Entry 4RIC (X-ray diffraction, 2.80 A resolution); this record covers chains A and Y of the 4 polymer chains in the assembly.

[Chain A]
Protein: Fanconi-associated nuclease 1
From: Homo sapiens
Notes: EC 3.1.21.-, 3.1.4.1
UniProtKB: Q9Y2M0 (FAN1_HUMAN); numbering as in UniProt; present here: 370-509, 519-1009
Chain sequence (631 residues; each row starts with the number of its first residue; note: 9 numbers in that range are skipped by the numbering (no residue carries them; nothing is unmodelled there)):
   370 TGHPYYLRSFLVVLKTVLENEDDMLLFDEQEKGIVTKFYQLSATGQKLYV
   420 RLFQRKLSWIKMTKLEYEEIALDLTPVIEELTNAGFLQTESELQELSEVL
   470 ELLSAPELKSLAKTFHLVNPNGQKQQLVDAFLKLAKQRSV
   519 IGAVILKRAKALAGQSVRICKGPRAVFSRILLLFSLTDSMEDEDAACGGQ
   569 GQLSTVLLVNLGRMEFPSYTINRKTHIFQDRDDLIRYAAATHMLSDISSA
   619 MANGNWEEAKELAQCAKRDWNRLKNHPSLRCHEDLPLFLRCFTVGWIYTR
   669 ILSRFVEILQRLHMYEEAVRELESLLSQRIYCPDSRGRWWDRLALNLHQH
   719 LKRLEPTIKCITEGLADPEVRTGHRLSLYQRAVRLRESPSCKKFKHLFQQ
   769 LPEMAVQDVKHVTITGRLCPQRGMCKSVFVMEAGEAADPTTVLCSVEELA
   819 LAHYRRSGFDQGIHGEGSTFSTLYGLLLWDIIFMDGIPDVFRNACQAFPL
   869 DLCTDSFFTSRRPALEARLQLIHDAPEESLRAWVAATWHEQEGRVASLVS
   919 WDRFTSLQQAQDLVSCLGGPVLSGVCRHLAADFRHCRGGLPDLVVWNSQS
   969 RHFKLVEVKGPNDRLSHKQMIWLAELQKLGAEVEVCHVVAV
Unresolved in the structure: 788-793, 800-809
UniProt features mapped onto this chain:
  - binding site (Mn(2+)): Glu834, Asp960, Glu975, Val976
  - natural variant: Cys871 (C871R: In KMIN), Gln929 (Q929P: In KMIN), Gly937 (G937D: In KMIN), Asp960 (D960N: In KMIN)
  - mutagenesis: Leu477 (L477P: Still localized to sites of DNA damage but the strength of the signal is diminished), Arg706 (R706A: Strongly reduced affinity for sites that have a 5'-terminal phosphate anchor at a flap of 1 nucleotide; when associated with A-952), Gln864 (Q864A: Loss of nuclease activity; when associated with A-960; A-975 and A-977), Arg952 (R952A: Strongly reduced affinity for sites that have a 5'-terminal phosphate anchor at a flap of 1 nucleotide; when associated with A-706), Asp960 (D960A: Loss of nuclease activity. Loss of nuclease activity; when associated with A-864; A-975 and A-977), Glu975 (E975A: Loss of nuclease activity; when associated with A-864; A-960 and A-977), Lys977 (K977A: Loss of nuclease activity; when associated with A-864; A-960 and A-975), Asp981 to Arg982 (Loss of nuclease activity)
Ion coordination: Ca2+: Asp960, Glu975, Val976 (shared with 1 residue of chain U)
Reported in the primary citation:
  - mutagenesis - R706A/R952A (210 nM Kd): decreased binding to 5'pT1/3'T8

[Chain Y]
Molecule: 12-nt DNA strand
Sequence (12 nucleotides; row label = number of the first residue in the row):
     1 GCTGAGGAGTCT

[How chain A and chain Y interact]
Residue-residue contacts (10):
  Lys433(A) - DG9(Y)  hydrogen bond to the phosphate
  Lys433(A) - DT10(Y)  salt bridge to the phosphate
  Ser473(A) - DC11(Y)  phosphate contact
  Ala474(A) - DC11(Y)  hydrogen bond to the phosphate
  Ala474(A) - DT12(Y)  phosphate contact
  Pro475(A) - DC11(Y)  phosphate contact
  Gln492(A) - DT12(Y)  phosphate contact
  Lys493(A) - DC11(Y)  salt bridge to the phosphate
  Lys493(A) - DT12(Y)  hydrogen bond to the phosphate
  Thr573(A) - DG4(Y)  hydrogen bond to the base

[In short]
7 residues of chain A face 5 of chain Y across their interface; the contacts include 4 hydrogen bonds and 2
salt bridges. Polar pairs include Thr573(A)-DG4(Y), Lys433(A)-DG9(Y) and Ala474(A)-DC11(Y). From UniProt: 4
Mn2+-binding residues and 9 mutagenesis sites on chain A. From the paper: R706A/R952A of chain A reduce
binding to 5'pT1/3'T8.
Chain A is Fanconi-associated nuclease 1 (Homo sapiens) and chain Y is a 12-nt DNA strand; the structure, FAN1
Nuclease bound to 5' hydroxyl (dT-dT) single flap DNA, was determined by X-ray diffraction (same publication
as 4RI9, 4RIA, 4RI8, 4RIB and 4RID).
